Entry 2K7W (solution NMR); this record covers chains A and B.

[Chain A]
Molecule: Apoptosis regulator BAX
Source organism: Homo sapiens
UniProtKB: Q07812 (BAX_HUMAN); residue numbers follow UniProt; this construct covers 1-192
Chain sequence (192 residues; numbered 1 to 192; the number before each row is that of its first residue):
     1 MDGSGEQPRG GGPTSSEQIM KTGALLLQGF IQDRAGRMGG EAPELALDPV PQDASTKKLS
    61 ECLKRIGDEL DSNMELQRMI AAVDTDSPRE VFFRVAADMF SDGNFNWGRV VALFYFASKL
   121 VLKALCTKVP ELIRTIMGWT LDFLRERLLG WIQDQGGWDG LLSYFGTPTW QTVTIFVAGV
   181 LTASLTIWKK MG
Swiss-Prot annotation at these positions:
  - motif: Leu59 to Asn73 (BH3), Asp98 to Ser118 (BH1), Gly150 to Phe165 (BH2)
  - modified residue: Met1 (N-acetylmethionine)
  - cross-link (Glycyl lysine isopeptide (Lys-Gly)): Lys128 (interchain with G-Cter in ubiquitin), Lys190 (interchain with G-Cter in ubiquitin)
  - natural variant: Gly11 (G11E: In a plasmacytoma cell line), Gly67 (G67R: In a T-cell acute lymphoblastic leukemia cell line), Gly108 (G108V: In a Burkitt lymphoma)
  - mutagenesis: Lys21 (K21E: Reduces interaction with BCL2L11, homooligomerization and triggering of apoptosis), Met74 (M74D/E: Strongly reduced interaction with MCL1, BCL2, BCL2L1 and BCL2L2. No effect on cytochrome c release and subsequent apoptosis triggered by etoposide), Lys128 (K128R: Partial loss of polyubiquitination), Thr172 to Gly192 (Enhanced fiber formation with humanin), Ser184 (S184D/E/H/K: Constitutive cytoplasmic location; S184V: Constitutive mitochondrial location. Enhanced fiber formation with humanin), Lys189 (K189R: No loss of polyubiquitination), Lys190 (K190R: Partial loss of polyubiquitination)
Reported in the primary citation:
  - mutagenesis - K21E: decreased signaling with Bcl-2-like protein 11 (chain B)

[Chain B]
Molecule: Bcl-2-like protein 11
Notes: fragment: BIM BH3 domain
UniProtKB: O43521 (BIM_HUMAN); residue numbers follow UniProt; this construct covers 145-164
Chain sequence (20 residues; row label = number of the first residue in the row):
   145 EIWIAQELRR IGDEFNAYYA
Swiss-Prot annotation at these positions:
  - motif: Ile148 to Tyr162 (BH3)
  - mutagenesis: Gly156 (G156A: Retains the ability to induce apoptosis. Abolishes interaction with BAX; in isoform Bim-alpha3 and isoform BimS. No effect on interaction with BCL2; G156E: Abolishes induction of apoptosis ...), Asn160 (N160A: Retains the ability to induce apoptosis. Abolishes interaction with BCL2; in isoform Bim-alpha3 and isoform BimS. No effect on interaction with BAX)
Reported in the primary citation:
  - mutagenesis - R153D: abolished signaling with Apoptosis regulator BAX (chain A)

[How chain A and chain B interact]
Pairs across the interface - 37 pairs, chain A then chain B:
  Met20(A) - Leu152(B)
  Lys21(A) - Ile155(B)
  Lys21(A) - Glu158(B)
  Lys21(A) - Phe159(B)
  Ala24(A) - Ile155(B)
  Ala24(A) - Gly156(B)
  Leu25(A) - Phe159(B)
  Leu25(A) - Tyr163(B)
  Gln28(A) - Phe159(B)
  Gln28(A) - Asn160(B)
  Gln28(A) - Tyr163(B)
  Gln32(A) - Asn160(B)
  Leu47(A) - Ala161(B)
  Leu47(A) - Tyr163(B)
  Leu47(A) - Ala164(B)
  Pro49(A) - Tyr162(B)
  Pro49(A) - Tyr163(B)
  Val50(A) - Tyr163(B)
  Pro51(A) - Tyr163(B)
  Gln52(A) - Tyr163(B)
  Asp53(A) - Tyr163(B)
  Arg89(A) - Glu145(B)
  Glu131(A) - Arg153(B)
  Arg134(A) - Arg153(B)
  Arg134(A) - Gly156(B)
  Arg134(A) - Asp157(B)
  Thr135(A) - Arg153(B)
  Met137(A) - Gly156(B)
  Gly138(A) - Ala149(B)
  Leu141(A) - Leu152(B)
  Asp142(A) - Glu145(B)
  Asp142(A) - Ile148(B)
  Asp142(A) - Ala149(B)
  Asp142(A) - Leu152(B)
  Arg145(A) - Ile148(B)
  Arg145(A) - Leu152(B)
  Glu146(A) - Glu145(B)
Also at the interface, not in a pair above, chain B (16 interface residues in all): Arg154
From the paper, about this interface:
  - interface residues, chain A: Lys21(A), Gln28(A), Gln32(A)
  - interface residues, chain B: Ile148(B), Leu152(B)

[Overview]
The interface between chain A and chain B involves 22 residues on one side and 16 on the other. UniProt lists
6 mutagenesis sites on chain A; 2 mutagenesis sites on chain B. From the paper: K21E of chain A reduces
signaling with Bcl-2-like protein 11 (chain B); interface residues Lys21(A), Gln28(A) and Ile148(B) among
others.
Here chain A is Apoptosis regulator BAX (Homo sapiens) and chain B is Bcl-2-like protein 11. Entry 2K7W (BAX
Activation is Initiated at a Novel Interaction Site) was determined by solution NMR.
